7OEV - chains B and C of the 6 polymer chains in the assembly; structure by electron microscopy, 3.10 A resolution.

[Chain B (and C)]
Protein: Capsid protein
Source organism: Hepatitis B virus genotype D subtype ayw (isolate France/Tiollais/1979)
Notes: chain C of this document is another copy of the same molecule, construct and numbering; everything in this record applies to it too
Reference sequence: P03146 (CAPSD_HBVD3); residue numbers follow UniProt; this construct covers 1-183
Sequence (183 residues; numbered 1 to 183; the number before each row is that of its first residue):
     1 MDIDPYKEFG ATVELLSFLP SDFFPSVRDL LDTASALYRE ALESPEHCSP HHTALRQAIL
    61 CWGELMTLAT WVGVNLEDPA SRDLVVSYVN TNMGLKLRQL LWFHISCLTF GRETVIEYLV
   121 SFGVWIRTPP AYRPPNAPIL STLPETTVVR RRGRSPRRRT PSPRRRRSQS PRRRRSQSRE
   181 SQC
Unresolved in the structure: 151-183 (chain C: 145-183)
Differences from the reference sequence: engineered mutation Leu-97 (Phe in P03146)
Curated features (UniProtKB/Swiss-Prot):
  - region: Ser-155 to Gln-177 (3 X 8 AA repeats of S-P-R-R-R-[PR]-S-Q), Gln-177 to Cys-183 (RNA binding)
  - motif: Arg-158 to Arg-175 (Bipartite nuclear localization signal)
  - modified residue (Phosphoserine): Ser-155, Ser-162, Ser-170
  - natural variant: Thr-33 (T33N: In strain: Latvia), Ala-80 (A80I: In strain: Latvia), Leu-97 (F97L: Frequent mutation in chronic HBV carriers; this construct carries the variant)
  - mutagenesis: Ser-155 (S155A: Complete loss of replication), Ser-162 (S162A: Complete loss of pregenomic RNA encapsidation and replication), Ser-170 (S170A: Partial loss of replication)
From the paper describing this entry:
  - mutagenesis - F97L (155 +/- 14 uM): decreased binding to Gsllgrmkga

[Chain B / chain C interface]
Residue-residue contacts (38; chain B residue first):
  Asp-22(B) with Pro-129(C)
  Phe-23(B) with Pro-129(C); Tyr-132(C), hydrophobic
  Pro-25(B) with Arg-127(C)
  Asp-29(B) with Arg-127(C)
  Asp-32(B) with Arg-127(C), salt bridge
  Thr-33(B) with Phe-18(C); Arg-127(C)
  Ser-35(B) with Glu-14(C), hydrogen bond
  Ala-36(B) with Leu-15(C); Phe-18(C), hydrophobic
  Leu-37(B) with Phe-18(C), hydrophobic
  Arg-39(B) with Glu-14(C), salt bridge
  Phe-122(B) with Tyr-132(C), hydrophobic
  Ala-137(B) with Tyr-132(C), hydrophobic
  Ile-139(B) with Tyr-132(C); Arg-133(C); Pro-134(C)
  Thr-142(B) with Ser-121(C), hydrogen bond
  Leu-143(B) with Ser-121(C); Pro-138(C), hydrophobic
  Glu-145(B) with Pro-134(C); Asn-136(C)
  Thr-146(B) with Asn-136(C), hydrogen bond (backbone-side chain)
  Thr-147(B) with Pro-134(C); Asn-136(C), hydrogen bond; Ala-137(C), hydrogen bond (side chain-backbone); Pro-138(C); Ile-139(C), hydrogen bond (backbone-backbone)
  Val-148(B) with Ile-139(C); Ser-141(C)
  Val-149(B) with Tyr-118(C), hydrophobic; Ile-139(C), hydrogen bond (backbone-backbone); Leu-140(C); Ser-141(C), hydrogen bond (backbone-backbone)
  Arg-150(B) with Ser-141(C); Leu-143(C), hydrogen bond (side chain-backbone); Pro-144(C)
Other interface residues (no listed pair), chain B (23 interface residues in all): Pro-20, Ser-141
Other interface residues (no listed pair), chain C (25 interface residues in all): Phe-110, Thr-114, Val-120, Val-124, Thr-128, Ala-131, Pro-135

[Overview]
23 residues of chain B face 25 of chain C across their interface, with 9 hydrogen bonds and 2 salt bridges.
Polar pairs include Asp-32(B)/Arg-127(C), Arg-39(B)/Glu-14(C) and Ser-35(B)/Glu-14(C). UniProt lists 3
mutagenesis sites on chain B. From the paper: F97L of chain B reduces binding to Gsllgrmkga.
Both chains are Capsid protein (Hepatitis B virus genotype D subtype ayw (isolate France/Tiollais/1979)).
Entry 7OEV (Hepatitis B core protein mutant F97L with bound GSLLGRMKGA) was determined by electron microscopy
together with 7OD6, 7OD7, 7OD8, 7OEN and 7OEW from the same study.
